1NYU - chains A and B of the 4 polymer chains in the assembly; structure by X-ray diffraction, 3.10 A resolution.

# Chain A
Molecule: activin receptor
Source organism: Rattus norvegicus
Notes: fragment: N-terminal Extracellular Domain (residues 19-119)
UniProtKB: P38445 (AVR2B_RAT); numbering as in UniProt (aligned over 19-119)
Sequence (105 residues; numbered 19 to 123; the number before each row is that of its first residue):
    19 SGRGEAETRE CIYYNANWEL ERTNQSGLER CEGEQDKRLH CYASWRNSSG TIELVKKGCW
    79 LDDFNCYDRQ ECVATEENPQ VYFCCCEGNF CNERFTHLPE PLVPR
Disordered / not traced: 19-25, 45, 119-123
Construct notes: expression tag (120-123)
Swiss-Prot annotation at these positions:
  - glycosylation (N-linked (GlcNAc...) asparagine): Asn-42, Asn-65
Cystine bridges: Cys-29/Cys-59, Cys-49/Cys-77, Cys-84/Cys-103, Cys-90/Cys-102, Cys-104/Cys-109

# Chain B
Molecule: Inhibin beta A chain
Source organism: Homo sapiens
Notes: fragment: Mature Domain (residues 311-426)
UniProtKB: P08476 (INHBA_HUMAN); residues 1-116 here correspond to UniProt positions 311-426 (UniProt number = residue number + 310)
Sequence (116 residues; each row starts with the number of its first residue):
     1 GLECDGKVNI CCKKQFFVSF KDIGWNDWII APSGYHANYC EGECPSHIAG TSGSSLSFHS
    61 TVINHYRMRG HSPFANLKSC CVPTKLRPMS MLYYDDGQNI IKKDIQNMIV EECGCS
Disordered / not traced: 1, 9, 49-76
Cystine bridges: Cys-4/Cys-12, Cys-11/Cys-81, Cys-40/Cys-113, Cys-44/Cys-115
What the authors report for this chain:
  - conformationally variable residues (order/disorder transition): Ala-49 to Asn-76

# Chain A / chain B interface
Residue-residue contacts - 19 pairs, chain A then chain B:
  Glu-50(A) / Asp-104(B)
  Tyr-60(A) / Lys-102(B)
  Ser-62(A) / Leu-92(B)
  Arg-64(A) / Ile-100(B)
  Val-73(A) / Ile-100(B)  hydrophobic
  Cys-77(A) / Lys-102(B)  hydrogen bond (backbone-side chain)
  Trp-78(A) / Ala-31(B)
  Trp-78(A) / Ser-90(B)
  Trp-78(A) / Met-91(B)  hydrophobic
  Trp-78(A) / Leu-92(B)
  Leu-79(A) / Pro-88(B)  hydrophobic
  Leu-79(A) / Ser-90(B)  hydrogen bond (backbone-side chain)
  Leu-79(A) / Asp-104(B)
  Asp-81(A) / Pro-32(B)
  Val-99(A) / Ile-30(B)  hydrophobic
  Val-99(A) / Tyr-94(B)
  Val-99(A) / Ile-100(B)  hydrophobic
  Phe-101(A) / Ala-31(B)  hydrophobic
  Phe-101(A) / Leu-92(B)  hydrophobic
Also at the interface, not in a pair above, chain A (16 interface residues in all): Asn-35, Glu-39, Lys-55, Lys-74, Phe-82
Also at the interface, not in a pair above, chain B (16 interface residues in all): His-36, Arg-87, Asn-99, Ile-101, Glu-111

# Summary
Chain A and chain B each contribute 16 residues to their interface, with 2 hydrogen bonds. Among the polar
pairs are Cys-77(A)/Lys-102(B) and Leu-79(A)/Ser-90(B). From the paper: conformational variability at
Ala-49(B).
Chain A is activin receptor (Rattus norvegicus) and chain B is Inhibin beta A chain (Homo sapiens); the
structure, Crystal Structure of Activin A Bound to the ECD of ActRIIB, was determined by X-ray diffraction
together with 1NYS from the same study.
